PDB entry 8R0V | X-ray diffraction, 2.48 A resolution | chains C and D

== Chain C (and D) ==
Name: 3C-like proteinase nsp5
From: Severe acute respiratory syndrome coronavirus 2
Notes: EC 3.4.22.69; chain D of this document is another copy of the same molecule, construct and numbering; everything in this record applies to it too
UniProtKB: P0DTC1 (R1A_SARS2); residues 1-306 here correspond to UniProt positions 3264-3569 (UniProt number = residue number + 3263)
Sequence (306 residues; each row starts with the number of its first residue):
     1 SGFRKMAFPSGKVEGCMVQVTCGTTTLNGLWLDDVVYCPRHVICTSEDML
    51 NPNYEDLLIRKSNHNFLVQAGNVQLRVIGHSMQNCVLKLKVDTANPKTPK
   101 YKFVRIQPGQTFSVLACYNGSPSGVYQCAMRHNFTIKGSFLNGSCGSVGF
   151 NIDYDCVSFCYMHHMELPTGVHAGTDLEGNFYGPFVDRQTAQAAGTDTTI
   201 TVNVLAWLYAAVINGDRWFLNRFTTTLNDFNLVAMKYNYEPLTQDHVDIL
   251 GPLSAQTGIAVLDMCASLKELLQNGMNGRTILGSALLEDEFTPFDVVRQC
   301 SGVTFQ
Unresolved in the structure: 306
Construct notes: variant H132 (Pro3395 in P0DTC1)
Covalently attached groups: 13b-K (O6K) linked to C145
Small-molecule neighbours: 13b-K (O6K; tert-butyl N-[1-[(2S)-3-cyclopropyl-1-oxidanylidene-1-[[(2S,3R)-3-oxidanyl-4-oxidanylidene-1-[(3S)-2-oxidanylidenepyrrolidin-3-yl]-4-[(phenylmethyl)amino]butan-2-yl]amino]propan-2-yl]-2-oxidanylidene-pyridin-3-yl]carbamate): T26, L27, H41, M49, Y54, F140, L141, N142, G143, S144, H163, H164, M165, E166, L167, P168, H172, D187, R188, Q189
Reported in the primary citation:
  - binding site for 13b-K: C145

== How chain C and chain D interact ==
Contacting residue pairs - 95 pairs, chain C then chain D:
  S1(C) - G138(D)
  S1(C) - S139(D)
  S1(C) - F140(D)  hydrogen bond (backbone-backbone)
  S1(C) - E166(D)  hydrogen bond
  S1(C) - G170(D)
  S1(C) - H172(D)  hydrogen bond (backbone-side chain)
  G2(C) - G138(D)
  G2(C) - S139(D)
  F3(C) - G138(D)
  R4(C) - K5(D)
  R4(C) - Y126(D)
  R4(C) - Q127(D)  hydrogen bond (side chain-backbone)
  R4(C) - C128(D)
  R4(C) - K137(D)  hydrogen bond (side chain-backbone)
  R4(C) - S139(D)
  R4(C) - E290(D)  salt bridge
  K5(C) - R4(D)
  K5(C) - Y126(D)
  M6(C) - G124(D)
  M6(C) - V125(D)
  M6(C) - Y126(D)  hydrophobic
  M6(C) - S139(D)
  A7(C) - G124(D)
  A7(C) - V125(D)  hydrogen bond (backbone-backbone)
  F8(C) - V125(D)
  P9(C) - S10(D)
  P9(C) - E14(D)
  P9(C) - P122(D)  hydrophobic
  P9(C) - S123(D)
  P9(C) - G124(D)
  S10(C) - P9(D)
  S10(C) - S10(D)  hydrogen bond (backbone-side chain)
  S10(C) - E14(D)  hydrogen bond (backbone-side chain)
  G11(C) - G11(D)
  G11(C) - E14(D)  hydrogen bond (backbone-side chain)
  E14(C) - P9(D)
  E14(C) - S10(D)  hydrogen bond (side chain-backbone)
  E14(C) - G11(D)  hydrogen bond (side chain-backbone)
  Y118(C) - G302(D)
  Y118(C) - T304(D)
  S121(C) - T304(D)
  P122(C) - P9(D)  hydrophobic
  P122(C) - F305(D)  hydrogen bond (backbone-backbone)
  S123(C) - P9(D)
  S123(C) - R298(D)  hydrogen bond (backbone-side chain)
  S123(C) - V303(D)  hydrogen bond (side chain-backbone)
  S123(C) - T304(D)
  S123(C) - F305(D)
  G124(C) - M6(D)
  G124(C) - A7(D)
  G124(C) - P9(D)
  G124(C) - R298(D)
  V125(C) - M6(D)
  V125(C) - A7(D)  hydrogen bond (backbone-backbone)
  V125(C) - F8(D)
  V125(C) - V125(D)  hydrophobic
  Y126(C) - R4(D)
  Y126(C) - K5(D)
  Y126(C) - M6(D)  hydrophobic
  Q127(C) - R4(D)  hydrogen bond (backbone-side chain)
  C128(C) - R4(D)
  K137(C) - R4(D)  hydrogen bond (backbone-side chain)
  G138(C) - S1(D)
  G138(C) - G2(D)
  G138(C) - F3(D)
  S139(C) - S1(D)
  S139(C) - G2(D)
  S139(C) - M6(D)
  S139(C) - Q299(D)  hydrogen bond
  F140(C) - S1(D)  hydrogen bond (backbone-backbone)
  L141(C) - Q299(D)
  L141(C) - C300(D)
  L141(C) - S301(D)
  L141(C) - G302(D)
  E166(C) - S1(D)  hydrogen bond
  H172(C) - S1(D)  hydrogen bond (side chain-backbone)
  G283(C) - L286(D)
  A285(C) - A285(D)  hydrophobic
  A285(C) - L286(D)  hydrophobic
  L286(C) - G283(D)
  L286(C) - A285(D)  hydrophobic
  E290(C) - R4(D)  salt bridge
  R298(C) - S123(D)
  Q299(C) - S139(D)  hydrogen bond
  Q299(C) - L141(D)
  C300(C) - L141(D)
  S301(C) - L141(D)
  G302(C) - Y118(D)
  G302(C) - L141(D)
  V303(C) - S123(D)  hydrogen bond (backbone-side chain)
  T304(C) - Y118(D)
  T304(C) - S121(D)
  T304(C) - S123(D)
  F305(C) - P122(D)  hydrogen bond (backbone-backbone)
  F305(C) - S123(D)
Other interface residues (no listed pair), chain C (43 interface residues in all): L115, G170, T280
Other interface residues (no listed pair), chain D (44 interface residues in all): L115, A116, T280

== In short ==
Chain C and chain D form an interface of 43 and 44 residues respectively, with 24 hydrogen bonds and 2 salt
bridges. Among the polar pairs are R4(C)-E290(D), S1(C)-E166(D) and S1(C)-H172(D). Covalently linked 13b-K: at
C145(C). The paper reports a binding site for 13b-K at C145(C).
Chain C and chain D are both 3C-like proteinase nsp5 (Severe acute respiratory syndrome coronavirus 2); the
structure, SARS-CoV-2 Mpro (Omicron, P132H) in complex with alpha-ketoamide 13b-K at pH 6.5, was determined by
X-ray diffraction, deposited together with 8R1Q, 8R24, 8R26 and 8R19.
